5A1R - chain A; structure by X-ray diffraction, 2.45 A resolution.

== Chain A ==
Name: Cytochrome P450 3A4
Source organism: Homo sapiens
Notes: EC 1.14.13.157, 1.14.13.32, 1.14.13.67, 1.14.13.9
UniProtKB: P08684 (CP3A4_HUMAN); residue numbers follow UniProt; this construct covers 23-503
Amino-acid sequence (487 residues; numbered 1 to 507; 20 numbers in that range are skipped by the numbering (no residue carries them; nothing is unmodelled there); the number before each row is that of its first residue):
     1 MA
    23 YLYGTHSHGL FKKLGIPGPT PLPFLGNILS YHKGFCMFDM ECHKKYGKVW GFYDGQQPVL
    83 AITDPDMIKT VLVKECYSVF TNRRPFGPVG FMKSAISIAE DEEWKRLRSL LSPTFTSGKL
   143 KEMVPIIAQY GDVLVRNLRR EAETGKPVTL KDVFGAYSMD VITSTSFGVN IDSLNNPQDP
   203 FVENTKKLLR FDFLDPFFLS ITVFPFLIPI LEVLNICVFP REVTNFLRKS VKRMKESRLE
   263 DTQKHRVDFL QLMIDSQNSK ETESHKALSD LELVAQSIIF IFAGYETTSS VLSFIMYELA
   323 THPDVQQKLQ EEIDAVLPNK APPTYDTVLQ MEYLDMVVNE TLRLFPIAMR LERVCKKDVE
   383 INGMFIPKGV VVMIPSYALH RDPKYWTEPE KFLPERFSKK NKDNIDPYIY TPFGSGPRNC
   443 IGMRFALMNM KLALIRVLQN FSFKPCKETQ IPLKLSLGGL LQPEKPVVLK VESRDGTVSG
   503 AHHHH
Disordered / not traced: 1-2, 23-25, 263-267, 282-286, 498-507
Construct notes: expression tag (504-507)
Metal / ion sites: heme Fe near C442 (its only coordinating residue here)
Small-molecule neighbours:
  - heme (HEM): R105, I118, S119, W126, R130, F137, F302, A305, G306, T309, T310, V313, L364, I369, A370, L373, R375, P434, F435, G436, S437, R440, N441, C442, I443, G444, F447, A448, M452
  - progesterone (STR): R212, F213, D214, D217, F219, F220, I238, C239, V240
From the paper describing this entry:
  - binding site for progesterone: D214

== In short ==
Chain A binds progesterone and heme. From the paper: a binding site for progesterone at D214.
Chain A is Cytochrome P450 3A4 (Homo sapiens); the structure, Crystal structure of cytochrome P450 3A4 bound
to progesterone, was determined by X-ray diffraction (same publication as 5A1P).
